PDB entry 2ICF | X-ray diffraction, 4.10 A resolution (low resolution: residue-level contacts below are approximate; hydrogen-bond / salt-bridge calls are withheld) | chains A and S of the 3 polymer chains in the assembly

== Chain A ==
Name: Complement C3 beta chain
Organism: Homo sapiens
UniProtKB: P01024 (CO3_HUMAN); residues 1-642 here correspond to UniProt positions 23-664 (UniProt number = residue number + 22)
Chain sequence (642 residues; numbered 1 to 642; the number before each row is that of its first residue):
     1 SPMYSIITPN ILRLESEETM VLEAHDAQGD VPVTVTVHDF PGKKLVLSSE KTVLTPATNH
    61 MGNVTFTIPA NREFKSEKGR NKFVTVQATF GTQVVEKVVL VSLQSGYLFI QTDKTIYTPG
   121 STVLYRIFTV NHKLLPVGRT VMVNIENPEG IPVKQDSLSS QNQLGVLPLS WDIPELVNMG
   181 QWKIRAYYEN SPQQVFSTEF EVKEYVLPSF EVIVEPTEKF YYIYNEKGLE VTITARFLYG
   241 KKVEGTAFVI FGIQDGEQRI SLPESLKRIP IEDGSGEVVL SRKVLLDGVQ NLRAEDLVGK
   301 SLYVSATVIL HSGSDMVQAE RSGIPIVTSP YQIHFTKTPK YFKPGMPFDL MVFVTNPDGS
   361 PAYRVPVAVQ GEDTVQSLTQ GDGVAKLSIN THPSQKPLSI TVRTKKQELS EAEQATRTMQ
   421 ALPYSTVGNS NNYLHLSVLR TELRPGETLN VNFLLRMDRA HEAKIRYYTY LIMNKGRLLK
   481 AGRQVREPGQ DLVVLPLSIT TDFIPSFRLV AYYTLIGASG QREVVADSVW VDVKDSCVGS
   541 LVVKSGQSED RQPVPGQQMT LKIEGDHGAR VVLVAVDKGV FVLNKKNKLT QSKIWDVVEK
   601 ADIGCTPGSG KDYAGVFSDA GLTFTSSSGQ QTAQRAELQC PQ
Disulfides: C605-C640
Covalent attachments: N-acetylglucosamine (NAG) linked to N63
Ion coordination: Ca2+: P505, D532, V533, D535

== Chain S ==
Name: V-set and immunoglobulin domain-containing protein 4
Organism: Homo sapiens
UniProtKB: Q9Y279 (VSIG4_HUMAN); residues 0-118 here correspond to UniProt positions 19-137 (UniProt number = residue number + 19)
Chain sequence (119 residues; each row starts with the number of its first residue; numbering starts at 0):
     0 GRPILEVPES VTGPWKGDVN LPCTYDPLQG YTQVLVKWLV QRGSDPVTIF LRDSSGDHIQ
    60 QAKYQGRLHV SHKVPGDVSL QLSTLEMDDR SHYTCEVTWQ TPDGNQVVRD KITELRVQK
Disulfides: C22-C94

== How chain A and chain S interact ==
Residue-residue contacts - 29 pairs, chain A then chain S:
  I213(A) - D87(S)
  E215(A) - R41(S)
  E215(A) - D87(S)
  T217(A) - R89(S)
  K219(A) - R41(S)
  T232(A) - M86(S)
  T234(A) - D87(S)
  K242(A) - E85(S)
  D273(A) - K15(S)
  S275(A) - M86(S)
  E277(A) - K118(S)
  R364(A) - E8(S)
  G381(A) - I111(S)
  R444(A) - V107(S)
  R444(A) - D109(S)
  E447(A) - R108(S)
  K534(A) - D109(S)
  V542(A) - Q59(S)
  V543(A) - Q59(S)
  K544(A) - L50(S)
  K544(A) - D52(S)
  K544(A) - H57(S)
  K544(A) - Q59(S)
  S545(A) - H57(S)
  E549(A) - S54(S)
  Q552(A) - Q64(S)
  K562(A) - S54(S)
  T590(A) - D44(S)
  S592(A) - D44(S)
Interface residues without a listed pair, chain A (27 interface residues in all): R236, Y363, D550
Interface residues without a listed pair, chain S (26 interface residues in all): W14, G42, D56, I58, K62, E95, K110

== In short ==
Chain A and chain S form an interface of 27 and 26 residues respectively. N-acetylglucosamine is covalently
linked to N63(A). P505(A), D532(A), V533(A) and D535(A) coordinate Ca2+.
Here chain A is Complement C3 beta chain and chain S is V-set and immunoglobulin domain-containing protein 4,
both from Homo sapiens. Entry 2ICF (CRIg bound to C3b) was determined by X-ray diffraction (same publication
as 2ICC and 2ICE).
